Entry 3DCT (X-ray diffraction, 2.50 A resolution); this record covers chains A and B.

== Chain A ==
Protein: Bile acid receptor
Organism: Homo sapiens
Notes: fragment: ligand binding domain
Reference sequence: Q96RI1 (NR1H4_HUMAN); residues 238-472 here correspond to UniProt positions 252-486 (UniProt number = residue number + 14)
Sequence (235 residues; numbered 238 to 472; the number before each row is that of its first residue):
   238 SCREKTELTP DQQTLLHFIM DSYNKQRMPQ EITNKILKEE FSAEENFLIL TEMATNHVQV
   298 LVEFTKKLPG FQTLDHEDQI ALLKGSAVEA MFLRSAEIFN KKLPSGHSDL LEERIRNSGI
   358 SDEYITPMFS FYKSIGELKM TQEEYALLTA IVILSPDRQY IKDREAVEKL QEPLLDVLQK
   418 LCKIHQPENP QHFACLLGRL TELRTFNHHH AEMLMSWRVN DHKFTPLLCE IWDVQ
Unresolved in the structure: 238-243
Curated features (UniProtKB/Swiss-Prot):
  - binding site (chenodeoxycholate): Arg-331, Tyr-361, Tyr-369, His-447
  - modified residue: Thr-442 (Phosphothreonine)
  - cross-link: Lys-275 (Glycyl lysine isopeptide (Lys-Gly) (interchain with G-Cter in SUMO1))
Small-molecule neighbours: 064 (3-[(E)-2-(2-chloro-4-{[3-(2,6-dichlorophenyl)-5-(1-methylethyl)isoxazol-4-yl]methoxy}phenyl)ethenyl]benzoic acid): Arg-264, Met-265, Thr-270, Phe-284, Leu-287, Thr-288, Met-290, Ala-291, His-294, Val-325, Met-328, Phe-329, Arg-331, Ser-332, Ile-335, Ser-342, Gly-343, Ile-352, Ile-357, Met-365, Tyr-369, His-447, Trp-454, Phe-461, Leu-465, Trp-469

== Chain B ==
Protein: Nuclear receptor coactivator 1
Notes: EC 2.3.1.48
Reference sequence: Q15788 (NCOA1_HUMAN); residues 741-761 here = UniProt positions 741-761
Sequence (21 residues; each row starts with the number of its first residue):
   741 KESKDHQLLR YLLDKDEKDL R
Unresolved in the structure: 741-744, 756-761
Curated features (UniProtKB/Swiss-Prot):
  - motif: Leu-749 to Leu-753 (LXXLL motif 5)
  - mutagenesis: Leu-752 to Leu-753 (Slightly affects interactions with steroid receptors. Abolishes interactions with steroid receptors; when associated with A-636; A-637; A-693 and A-694)

== How chain A and chain B interact ==
Pairs across the interface - 13 pairs, chain A then chain B:
  Val-299(A) / Leu-752(B)  hydrophobic
  Val-299(A) / Leu-753(B)  hydrophobic
  Gln-316(A) / Leu-753(B)
  Ile-317(A) / His-746(B)
  Ile-317(A) / Leu-753(B)  hydrophobic
  Lys-321(A) / His-746(B)  hydrogen bond
  Pro-463(A) / Leu-748(B)
  Leu-464(A) / Leu-748(B)
  Glu-467(A) / His-746(B)
  Glu-467(A) / Gln-747(B)
  Glu-467(A) / Leu-748(B)  hydrogen bond (side chain-backbone)
  Glu-467(A) / Leu-749(B)  hydrogen bond (side chain-backbone)
  Ile-468(A) / Leu-749(B)  hydrophobic
Interface residues without a listed pair, chain A (12 interface residues in all): Gln-296, Phe-308, Leu-320, Asp-470

== Overview ==
The interface between chain A and chain B involves 12 residues on one side and 6 on the other, with 3 hydrogen
bonds. Polar pairs include Lys-321(A)/His-746(B), Glu-467(A)/Leu-748(B) and Glu-467(A)/Leu-749(B). Bound to
chain A: compound 064.
Chain A is Bile acid receptor (Homo sapiens) and chain B is Nuclear receptor coactivator 1; the structure, FXR
with SRC1 and GW4064, was determined by X-ray diffraction together with 3DCU from the same study.
